9Q95 - chains 4 and M of the 14 polymer chains in the assembly; structure by electron microscopy, 6.80 A resolution (low resolution: residue-level contacts below are approximate; hydrogen-bond / salt-bridge calls are withheld).

Chain 4:
Protein: Psp operon transcriptional activator
Organism: Escherichia coli K-12
Reference sequence: P37344 (PSPF_ECOLI); numbering as in UniProt (aligned over 1-275)
Sequence (275 residues; row label = number of the first residue in the row):
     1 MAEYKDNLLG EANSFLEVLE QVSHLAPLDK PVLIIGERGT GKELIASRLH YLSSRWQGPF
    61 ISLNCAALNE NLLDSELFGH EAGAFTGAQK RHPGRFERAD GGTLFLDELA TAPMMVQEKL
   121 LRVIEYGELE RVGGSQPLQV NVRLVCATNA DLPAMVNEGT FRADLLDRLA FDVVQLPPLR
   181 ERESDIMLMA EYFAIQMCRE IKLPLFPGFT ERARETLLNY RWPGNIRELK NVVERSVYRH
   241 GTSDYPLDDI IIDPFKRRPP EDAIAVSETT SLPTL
Disordered / not traced: 260-275
Swiss-Prot annotation at these positions:
  - binding site (ATP): Gly-36 to Glu-43, Ala-99 to Glu-108
Ligand contacts: ADP / aluminium fluoride: Asn-7, Leu-8, Leu-9, Gly-10, Glu-37, Arg-38, Gly-39, Thr-40, Gly-41, Lys-42, Glu-43, Ile-226
From the paper describing this entry:
  - catalytic residues: Asn-64, Asp-107, Glu-108, Arg-162, Arg-168 (citing earlier work)

Chain M:
Protein: RNA polymerase sigma-54 factor
Organism: Klebsiella pneumoniae
Reference sequence: A6TEM1 (A6TEM1_KLEP7); residues 15-477 here correspond to UniProt positions 1-463 (UniProt number = residue number - 14)
Sequence (477 residues; numbered 1 to 477; the number before each row is that of its first residue):
     1 MKQGLQLRLS QQLAMTPQLQ QAIRLLQLST LELQQELQQA LESNPLLEQT DLHDEVEAKE
    61 VEDRESLDTV DALEQKEMPD ELPLDASWDE IYTAGTPSGN GVDYQDDELP VYQGETTQTL
   121 QDYLMWQVEL TPFTDTDRAI ATSIVDAVDD TGYLTIQIED IVDSIGDDEI GLEEVEAVLK
   181 RIQRFDPVGV AAKDLRDCLL IQLSQFAKET PWLEEARLII SDHLDLLANH DFRTLMRVTR
   241 LKEEVLKEAV NLIQSLDPRP GQSIQTSEPE YVIPDVLVRK VSGRWTVELN ADSIPRLKIN
   301 QQYAAMGNSA RNDADGQFIR SNLQEARWLI KSLESRNDTL LRVSRCIVEQ QQAFFEQGEE
   361 YMKPMVLADI AQAVEMHEST ISRVTTQKYL HSPRGIFELK YFFSSHVNTE GGGEASSTAI
   421 RALVKKLIAA ENPAKPLSDS KLTSMLSEQG IMVARRTVAK YRESLSIPPS NQRKQLV
Disordered / not traced: 49-108
Construct notes: initiating methionine (1); expression tag (2-14)

Chain 4 / chain M interface:
Residue-residue contacts (6):
  Gln-57(4) with Gly-411(M)
  Asn-71(4) with Gln-3(M)
  Phe-85(4) with Leu-5(M); Leu-7(M)
  Thr-86(4) with Gln-6(M); Leu-7(M)
Interface residues without a listed pair, chain 4 (5 interface residues in all): Ala-84

Overview:
Chain 4 and chain M each contribute 5 residues to their interface. Bound to chain 4: ADP / aluminium fluoride.
UniProt lists 18 ATP-binding residues on chain 4. The paper reports catalytic residues Asn-64(4), Asp-107(4)
and Glu-108(4) among others.
Here chain 4 is Psp operon transcriptional activator (Escherichia coli K-12) and chain M is RNA polymerase
sigma-54 factor (Klebsiella pneumoniae). Entry 9Q95 (CryoEM structure of bacterial transcription intermediate
complex mediated by activator PspF containing nifH promoter DNA containing ...) was determined by electron
microscopy, deposited together with 9Q91, 9Q92, 9Q93, 9Q94, 9Q96, 9Q97 and 9Q98.
